PDB entry 3FNQ | X-ray diffraction, 1.85 A resolution | chains A and B of the 3 polymer chains in the assembly

# Chain A (and B)
Name: Purine-nucleoside phosphorylase
Source organism: Schistosoma mansoni
Notes: EC 2.4.2.1; fragment: SmPNP; chain B of this document is another copy of the same molecule, construct and numbering; everything in this record applies to it too
Reference sequence: Q9BMI9 (Q9BMI9_SCHMA); residue numbers follow UniProt; this construct covers 1-287
Chain sequence (287 residues; each row starts with the number of its first residue):
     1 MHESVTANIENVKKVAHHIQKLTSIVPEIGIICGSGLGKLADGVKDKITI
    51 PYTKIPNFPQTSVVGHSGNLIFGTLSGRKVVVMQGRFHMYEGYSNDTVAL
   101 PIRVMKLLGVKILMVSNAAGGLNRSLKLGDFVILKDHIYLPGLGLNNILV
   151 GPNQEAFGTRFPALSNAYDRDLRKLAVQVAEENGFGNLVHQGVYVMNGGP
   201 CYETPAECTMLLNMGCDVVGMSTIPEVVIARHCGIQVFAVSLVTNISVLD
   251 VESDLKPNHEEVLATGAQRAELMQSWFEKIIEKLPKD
Not modelled in the structure: 1-3, 63-65, 287 (chain B: 1-3, 36-39, 62-67, 256-258)
Small-molecule neighbours: hypoxanthine (HPA): Ala118, Ala119, Gly120, Tyr202, Glu203, Val219, Gly220, Met221, Thr244, Asn245, Ser247, Val262

# How chain A and chain B interact
Pairs across the interface (69):
  Met89(A) with Leu145(B), hydrophobic; Val150(B)
  Tyr90(A) with Val150(B); Gly151(B), hydrogen bond (backbone-backbone); Arg160(B); Phe161(B)
  Glu91(A) with Gly151(B); Pro152(B); Arg160(B), salt bridge
  Gly92(A) with Gly151(B)
  Leu140(A) with Leu143(B)
  Pro141(A) with Leu143(B); Gly144(B); Leu145(B), hydrophobic
  Asn146(A) with Gly144(B), hydrogen bond (side chain-backbone); Leu145(B); Asn146(B)
  Met196(A) with Leu143(B)
  Asn197(A) with Gly142(B); Leu143(B)
  Gly198(A) with Gly142(B); Leu143(B), hydrogen bond (backbone-backbone); Leu145(B)
  Gly199(A) with Gly142(B); Asn147(B); Val150(B)
  Pro200(A) with Asn147(B); Leu149(B), hydrophobic; Val150(B); Arg160(B); Phe161(B); Pro162(B)
  Cys201(A) with Asn147(B); Leu149(B), hydrophobic; Pro162(B); Leu164(B), hydrophobic; Val228(B), hydrophobic
  Tyr202(A) with Phe161(B); Pro162(B), hydrogen bond (backbone-backbone); Ala163(B); Leu164(B)
  Thr204(A) with Asp136(B), hydrogen bond; His137(B), hydrogen bond (side chain-backbone); Leu164(B)
  Pro205(A) with Asp136(B)
  Ala206(A) with Asp136(B), hydrogen bond (backbone-side chain); His137(B); Ile138(B); Val193(B), hydrophobic
  Glu207(A) with His137(B), salt bridge; Ile138(B); Tyr139(B), hydrogen bond (side chain-backbone); Leu143(B)
  Met210(A) with Ile138(B), hydrophobic; Leu143(B), hydrophobic; Met214(B), hydrophobic
  Met214(A) with Met214(B), hydrophobic
  Met221(A) with Phe161(B), hydrophobic
  Val251(A) with Lys135(B); Asp136(B); Arg170(B), hydrogen bond (backbone-side chain)
  Glu252(A) with Arg170(B); Arg173(B), salt bridge
  Ser253(A) with Arg170(B)
  Asp254(A) with Arg170(B), salt bridge
  Leu255(A) with Ser165(B)
  Lys256(A) with Ser165(B)
  Pro257(A) with Ala163(B)
  His259(A) with Phe161(B)
Other interface residues (no listed pair), chain A (30 interface residues in all): Glu203
Other interface residues (no listed pair), chain B (27 interface residues in all): Leu140

# Summary
30 residues of chain A and 27 residues of chain B are in contact; the contacts include 9 hydrogen bonds and 4
salt bridges. Polar contacts include Glu91(A)-Arg160(B), Glu207(A)-His137(B) and Glu252(A)-Arg173(B). Bound to
chain A: hypoxanthine.
Both chains are Purine-nucleoside phosphorylase (Schistosoma mansoni). Entry 3FNQ (Crystal structure of
schistosoma purine nucleoside phosphorylase in complex with hypoxanthine) was determined by X-ray diffraction,
deposited together with 3F8W, 3FAZ and 3E9R.
